Entry 5V8L (electron microscopy, 4.30 A resolution (low resolution: residue-level contacts below are approximate; hydrogen-bond / salt-bridge calls are withheld)); this record covers chains A and B of the 14 polymer chains in the assembly.

== Chain A ==
Protein: gp120
Organism: Human immunodeficiency virus 1
UniProtKB: Q2N0S6 (Q2N0S6_9HIV1); the construct lacks a stretch of the UniProt sequence and is renumbered around it, so the offset changes along the chain: 31-141 = UniProt 30-140; 150-185 = UniProt 141-176; 189-309 = UniProt 188-308; 312-321 = UniProt 309-318; 2 more segments
Sequence (481 residues; numbered 31 to 513 plus 12 insertion-coded residues; 14 numbers in that range are skipped by the numbering (no residue carries them; nothing is unmodelled there); the number before each row is that of its first residue; a row labelled like 185A-185K holds insertion residues (185A, then the next letters in order)):
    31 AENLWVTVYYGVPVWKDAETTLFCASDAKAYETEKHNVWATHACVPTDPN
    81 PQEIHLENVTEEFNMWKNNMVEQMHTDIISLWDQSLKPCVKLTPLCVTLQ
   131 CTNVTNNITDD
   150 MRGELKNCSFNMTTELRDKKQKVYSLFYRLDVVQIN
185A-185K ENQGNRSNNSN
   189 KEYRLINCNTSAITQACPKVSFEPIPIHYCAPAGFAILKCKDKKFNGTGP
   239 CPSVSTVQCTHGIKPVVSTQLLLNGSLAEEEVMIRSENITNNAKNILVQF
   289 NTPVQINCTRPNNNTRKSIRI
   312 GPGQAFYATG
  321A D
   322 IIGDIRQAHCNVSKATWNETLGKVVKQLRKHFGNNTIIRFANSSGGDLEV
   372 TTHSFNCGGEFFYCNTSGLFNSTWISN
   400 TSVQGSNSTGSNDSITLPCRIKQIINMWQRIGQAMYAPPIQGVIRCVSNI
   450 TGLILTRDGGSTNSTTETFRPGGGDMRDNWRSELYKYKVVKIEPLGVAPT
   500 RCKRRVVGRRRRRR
Not modelled in the structure: 31, 185A-185K, 400-411, 507-513
Disulfides: Cys54-Cys74, Cys119-Cys205, Cys126-Cys196, Cys131-Cys157, Cys218-Cys247, Cys228-Cys239, Cys296-Cys331, Cys378-Cys445, Cys385-Cys418
Glycans and other covalent adducts: N-acetylglucosamine (NAG) linked to Asn88, Asn133, Asn156, Asn160, Asn197, Asn234, Asn295, Asn301, Asn332, Asn339, Asn355, Asn363, Asn386, Asn392, Asn448; glycan linked to Asn262, Asn276
Sequence notes: conflict Asn332 (Thr330 in Q2N0S6), Cys501 (Ala498 in Q2N0S6); expression tag (509-513)
What the authors report for this chain:
  - post-translational modification sites: Asn156, Asn160
  - binding site for N-acetylglucosamine: Lys171, Tyr173
  - mutagenesis - N156D: abolished binding to PGT145 Fab
  - mutagenesis - N156D, N156K: abolished binding to PGT145 antibody, heavy chain
  - mutagenesis - N156D, M161A: decreased stability
  - mutagenesis - N160A, N160K, M161A, T162A, L165A, D167A: decreased binding to PGT145 antibody, heavy chain

== Chain B ==
Protein: gp41
Organism: Human immunodeficiency virus 1
UniProtKB: Q2N0S6 (Q2N0S6_9HIV1); residues 512-664 here correspond to UniProt positions 509-661 (UniProt number = residue number - 3)
Sequence (153 residues; each row starts with the number of its first residue):
   512 AVGIGAVFLGFLGAAGSTMGAASMTLTVQARNLLSGIVQQQSNLLRAPEA
   562 QQHLLKLTVWGIKQLQARVLAVERYLRDQQLLGIWGCSGKLICCTNVPWN
   612 SSWSNRNLSEIWDNMTWLQWDKEISNYTQIIYGLLEESQNQQEKNEQDLL
   662 ALD
Not modelled in the structure: 512-519, 547-565
Disulfides: Cys598-Cys604
Glycans and other covalent adducts: N-acetylglucosamine (NAG) linked to Asn611, Asn618, Asn637
Sequence notes: conflict Pro559 (Ile556 in Q2N0S6), Cys605 (Thr602 in Q2N0S6)

== How chain A and chain B interact ==
Inter-chain disulfides: Cys501(A)-Cys605(B)
Contacting residue pairs - 94 pairs, chain A then chain B:
  Leu34(A) - Trp610(B)
  Leu34(A) - Leu619(B)
  Trp35(A) - Asn607(B)
  Trp35(A) - Val608(B)
  Trp35(A) - Pro609(B)
  Trp35(A) - Trp610(B)
  Val36(A) - Thr606(B)
  Val36(A) - Val608(B)
  Val36(A) - Trp610(B)
  Thr37(A) - Cys604(B)
  Thr37(A) - Cys605(B)
  Thr37(A) - Thr606(B)
  Val38(A) - Leu593(B)
  Val38(A) - Cys598(B)
  Val38(A) - Ile603(B)
  Val38(A) - Cys604(B)
  Tyr39(A) - Leu602(B)
  Tyr39(A) - Trp623(B)
  Tyr39(A) - Trp628(B)
  Tyr40(A) - Leu537(B)
  Tyr40(A) - Leu544(B)
  Tyr40(A) - Asp589(B)
  Tyr40(A) - Gln590(B)
  Tyr40(A) - Leu602(B)
  Gly41(A) - Leu537(B)
  Gly41(A) - Gln540(B)
  Val42(A) - Leu537(B)
  Val42(A) - Trp628(B)
  Pro43(A) - Leu523(B)
  Pro43(A) - Gln540(B)
  Pro43(A) - Trp628(B)
  Val44(A) - Leu629(B)
  Trp45(A) - Leu523(B)
  Trp45(A) - Leu629(B)
  Lys46(A) - Asp632(B)
  Thr51(A) - Lys574(B)
  Phe53(A) - Gln575(B)
  Phe53(A) - Ala578(B)
  Cys54(A) - Trp571(B)
  Cys54(A) - Gln575(B)
  Trp69(A) - Trp571(B)
  Thr71(A) - Thr569(B)
  Thr71(A) - Trp571(B)
  Ala73(A) - Trp571(B)
  Ile84(A) - Phe522(B)
  Ile84(A) - Gly524(B)
  Leu86(A) - Leu523(B)
  Glu87(A) - Gly527(B)
  Val89(A) - Ala526(B)
  Asp107(A) - Lys574(B)
  Leu111(A) - Val570(B)
  Leu111(A) - Trp571(B)
  Tyr217(A) - Trp571(B)
  Ala221(A) - Asn543(B)
  Ala221(A) - Leu544(B)
  Ala221(A) - Leu545(B)
  Gly222(A) - Arg585(B)
  Phe223(A) - Arg585(B)
  Thr244(A) - Phe522(B)
  Lys490(A) - Arg585(B)
  Ile491(A) - Arg585(B)
  Glu492(A) - Arg585(B)
  Glu492(A) - Arg588(B)
  Pro493(A) - Leu544(B)
  Leu494(A) - Trp596(B)
  Leu494(A) - Tyr643(B)
  Val496(A) - Trp628(B)
  Val496(A) - Trp631(B)
  Val496(A) - Ile635(B)
  Ala497(A) - Trp623(B)
  Ala497(A) - Trp628(B)
  Ala497(A) - Trp631(B)
  Pro498(A) - Trp610(B)
  Pro498(A) - Leu619(B)
  Pro498(A) - Trp623(B)
  Pro498(A) - Trp631(B)
  Thr499(A) - Leu619(B)
  Cys501(A) - Cys605(B)  disulfide
  Cys501(A) - Thr606(B)
  Lys502(A) - Cys605(B)
  Lys502(A) - Thr606(B)
  Lys502(A) - Asn607(B)
  Arg503(A) - Trp596(B)
  Arg503(A) - Gly597(B)
  Arg503(A) - Cys598(B)
  Arg503(A) - Cys604(B)
  Arg503(A) - Cys605(B)
  Arg503(A) - Thr606(B)
  Arg503(A) - Asn607(B)
  Arg503(A) - Gln650(B)
  Arg503(A) - Asn651(B)
  Arg503(A) - Glu654(B)
  Val506(A) - Gln658(B)
  Val506(A) - Leu661(B)
Other interface residues (no listed pair), chain A (50 interface residues in all): Thr50, Leu52, Ala70, Val75, Asn88, Pro220, Ala224
Other interface residues (no listed pair), chain B (57 interface residues in all): Gly521, Ala525, Met530, Ser546, Leu581, Ala582, Leu592, Lys601, Lys633, Ile642, Leu646

== In short ==
Chain A and chain B form an interface of 50 and 57 residues respectively; the contacts include 1 disulfide
bond. The paper reports a binding site for N-acetylglucosamine at Lys171(A) and Tyr173(A); N160A, N160K and
M161A of chain A, among others, reduce binding to PGT145 antibody, heavy chain; 8 substitutions were tested in
all.
Chain A is gp120 and chain B is gp41, both from Human immunodeficiency virus 1; the structure, BG505 SOSIP.664
trimer in complex with broadly neutralizing HIV antibodies 3BNC117 and PGT145, was determined by electron
microscopy, deposited together with 5V8M and 5UY3.
